Entry 4QJC (X-ray diffraction, 1.62 A resolution); this record covers chain A.

Chain A:
Protein: Dihydrofolate reductase
From: Homo sapiens
Notes: EC 1.5.1.3; fragment: human dihydrofolate reductase
Reference sequence: P00374 (DYR_HUMAN); residues 1-186 here correspond to UniProt positions 2-187 (UniProt number = residue number + 1)
Chain sequence (186 residues; row label = number of the first residue in the row):
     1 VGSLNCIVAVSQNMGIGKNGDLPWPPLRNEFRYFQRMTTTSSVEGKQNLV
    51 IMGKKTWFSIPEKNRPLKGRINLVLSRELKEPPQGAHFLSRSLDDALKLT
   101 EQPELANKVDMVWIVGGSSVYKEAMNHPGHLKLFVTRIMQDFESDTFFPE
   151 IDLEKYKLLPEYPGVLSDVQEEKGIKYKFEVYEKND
Small-molecule neighbours:
  - IXE (N~6~-methyl-N~6~-(3,4,5-trifluorophenyl)pyrido[2,3-d]pyrimidine-2,4,6-triamine): Ile7, Val8, Ala9, Gly20, Asp21, Leu22, Glu30, Phe31, Phe34, Thr56, Ser59, Pro61, Val115, Tyr121, Thr136
  - NADPH (NDP; NADPH dihydro-nicotinamide-adenine-dinucleotide phosphate): Val8, Ala9, Ile16, Gly17, Asn19, Gly20, Asp21, Leu22, Trp24, Gly53, Lys54, Lys55, Thr56, Ser59, Leu75, Ser76, Arg77, Glu78, Leu79, Ser90, Arg91, Ser92, Leu93, Val115, Gly116, Gly117, Ser118, Ser119, Val120, Tyr121, Glu123, Thr146
Reported in the primary citation:
  - binding site for IXE: Asp21, Thr56, Ser59

Summary:
Chain A binds NADPH and compound IXE. The paper reports a binding site for IXE at Asp21, Thr56 and Ser59.
Chain A is Dihydrofolate reductase (Homo sapiens); the structure, Human dihydrofolate reductase ternary
complex with NADPH and inhibitor 26
(N~6~-METHYL-N~6~-(3,4,5-TRIFLUOROPHENYL)PYRIDO[2,3-D]PYRIMIDINE-2,4,6-TRIAMINE), was determined by X-ray
diffraction (same publication as 4QHV and 4QJZ).
